Entry 5B07 (X-ray diffraction, 1.80 A resolution); this record covers chain A.

# Chain A
Protein: Lysozyme C
Source organism: Gallus gallus
Notes: EC 3.2.1.17
UniProtKB: P00698 (LYSC_CHICK); residues 1-129 here correspond to UniProt positions 19-147 (UniProt number = residue number + 18)
Amino-acid sequence (129 residues; numbered 1 to 129; the number before each row is that of its first residue):
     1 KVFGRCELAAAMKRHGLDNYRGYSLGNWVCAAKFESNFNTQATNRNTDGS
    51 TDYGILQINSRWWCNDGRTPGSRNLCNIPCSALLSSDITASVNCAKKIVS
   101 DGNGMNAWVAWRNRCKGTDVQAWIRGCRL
Cystine bridges: Cys6-Cys127, Cys30-Cys115, Cys64-Cys80, Cys76-Cys94
Bound ions: Na+ site 1 near Arg21 (its only coordinating residue here); Na+ site 2: Gln41, Thr43, Tyr53; Na+ site 3: Gly49, Thr51, Asp66, Thr69; Na+ site 4: Tyr53, Ser91; Na+ site 5 near Asn65 (its only coordinating residue here); Na+ site 6: Leu83, Ser91

# Summary
The Na+ site 2 is built by Gln41, Thr43 and Tyr53. Gly49, Thr51, Asp66 and Thr69 coordinate Na+ site 3.
Chain A is Lysozyme C (Gallus gallus); the structure, Lysozyme (denatured by DCl and refolded), was determined
by X-ray diffraction (same publication as 5B05 and 5B06).
